8K2V - chains K and L of the 12 polymer chains in the assembly; structure by electron microscopy, 3.52 A resolution.

== Chain K (and L) ==
Name: Methylcrotonoyl-CoA carboxylase beta chain, mitochondrial
From: Homo sapiens
Notes: EC 6.4.1.4; chain L of this document is another copy of the same molecule, construct and numbering; everything in this record applies to it too
Reference sequence: Q9HCC0 (MCCB_HUMAN); numbering as in UniProt (aligned over 1-563)
Amino-acid sequence (563 residues; numbered 1 to 563; the number before each row is that of its first residue):
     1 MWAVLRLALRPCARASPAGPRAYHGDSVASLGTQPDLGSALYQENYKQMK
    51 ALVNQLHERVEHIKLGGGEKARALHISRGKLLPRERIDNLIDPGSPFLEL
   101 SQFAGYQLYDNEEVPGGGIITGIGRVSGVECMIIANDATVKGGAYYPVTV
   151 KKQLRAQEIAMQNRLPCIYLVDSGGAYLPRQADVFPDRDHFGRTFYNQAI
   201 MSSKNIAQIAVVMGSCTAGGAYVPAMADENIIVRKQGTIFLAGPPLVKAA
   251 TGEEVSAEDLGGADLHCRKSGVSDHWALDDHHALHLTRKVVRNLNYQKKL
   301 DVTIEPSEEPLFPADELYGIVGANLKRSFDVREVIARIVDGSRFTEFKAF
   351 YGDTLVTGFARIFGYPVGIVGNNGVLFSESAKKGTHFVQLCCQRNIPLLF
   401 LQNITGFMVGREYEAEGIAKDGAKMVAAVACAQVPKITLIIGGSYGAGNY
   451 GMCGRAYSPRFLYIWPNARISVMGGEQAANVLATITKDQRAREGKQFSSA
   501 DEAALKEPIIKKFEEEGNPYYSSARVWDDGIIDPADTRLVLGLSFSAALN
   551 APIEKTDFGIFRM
Not modelled in the structure: 1-22
Residues lining bound ligands:
  - acetyl coenzyme A (ACO), molecule 1: R78, K141, G142, A144, D172, S173, G174, G175, A176, Y177, L178, S215, T217, A218
  - acetyl coenzyme A (ACO), molecule 2: M473, I485, Q489
  - BTI (5-(hexahydro-2-oxo-1H-thieno[3,4-d]imidazol-6-yl)pentanal), molecule 1: A249, A250, T251
  - BTI, molecule 2: G406, F407, V409, E476, Q477, N480
Curated features (UniProtKB/Swiss-Prot):
  - region: R343 to N372 (Acyl-CoA binding)
  - modified residue: K70 (N6-acetyllysine), K141 (N6-succinyllysine), K495 (N6-acetyllysine), K511 (N6-acetyllysine)
  - natural variant: S39 (S39F: In MCC2D), G68 (G68V: In MCC2D; uncertain significance), E99 (E99Q: In MCC2D), S101 (S101F: In MCC2D), G105 (G105R: In MCC2D; uncertain significance), G118 (deletion: In MCC2D), C131 (C131F: In MCC2D), T139 (T139I: In MCC2D), Y146 (Y146N: In MCC2D), K152 (K152T: In MCC2D), R155 (R155Q: In MCC2D; R155W: In MCC2D), N163 (N163D: In MCC2D; uncertain significance), 42 further natural variant entries in UniProt
Reported in the primary citation:
  - catalytic residues: F407, A447 (proposed by the authors, not directly observed)

== How chain K and chain L interact ==
Pairs across the interface (17; chain K residue first):
  K382(K) - M563(L)
  T385(K) - M563(L)
  H386(K) - I560(L)
  H386(K) - R562(L)
  Q389(K) - I560(L)
  Q389(K) - F561(L)  hydrogen bond (side chain-backbone)
  Q393(K) - I560(L)
  K424(K) - M563(L)
  I560(K) - H386(L)
  I560(K) - Q389(L)
  I560(K) - Q393(L)
  F561(K) - Q389(L)  hydrogen bond (backbone-side chain)
  F561(K) - F561(L)  hydrophobic
  R562(K) - H386(L)
  M563(K) - K382(L)
  M563(K) - T385(L)
  M563(K) - K424(L)
Other interface residues (no listed pair), chain K (12 interface residues in all): K348, L390
Other interface residues (no listed pair), chain L (12 interface residues in all): K348, L390

== Overview ==
Chain K and chain L each contribute 12 residues to their interface, with 2 hydrogen bonds. Its one
hydrogen-bonded contact is Q389(K)-F561(L). Ligands of chain K: compound BTI and acetyl coenzyme A. The paper
reports catalytic residues F407(K) and A447(K).
Both chains are Methylcrotonoyl-CoA carboxylase beta chain, mitochondrial (Homo sapiens). Entry 8K2V
(3-Methylcrotonyl-CoA Carboxylase in MCCD state with Acetyl CoA) was determined by electron microscopy
together with 7YBU, 8J4Z, 8J78, 8J7D, 8JAK, 8JAW and 3 further entries from the same study.
